Entry 3J97 (electron microscopy, 7.80 A resolution (low resolution: residue-level contacts below are approximate; hydrogen-bond / salt-bridge calls are withheld)); this record covers chains B and C of the 13 polymer chains in the assembly.

[Chain B (and C)]
Protein: Vesicle-fusing ATPase
Organism: Cricetulus griseus
Notes: EC 3.6.4.6; chain C of this document is another copy of the same molecule, construct and numbering; everything in this record applies to it too
UniProtKB: P18708 (NSF_CRIGR); numbering as in UniProt (aligned over 1-744)
Sequence (747 residues; numbered -2 to 744; the number before each row is that of its first residue; numbers below 1 keep their minus sign (Gly-2 is residue -2)):
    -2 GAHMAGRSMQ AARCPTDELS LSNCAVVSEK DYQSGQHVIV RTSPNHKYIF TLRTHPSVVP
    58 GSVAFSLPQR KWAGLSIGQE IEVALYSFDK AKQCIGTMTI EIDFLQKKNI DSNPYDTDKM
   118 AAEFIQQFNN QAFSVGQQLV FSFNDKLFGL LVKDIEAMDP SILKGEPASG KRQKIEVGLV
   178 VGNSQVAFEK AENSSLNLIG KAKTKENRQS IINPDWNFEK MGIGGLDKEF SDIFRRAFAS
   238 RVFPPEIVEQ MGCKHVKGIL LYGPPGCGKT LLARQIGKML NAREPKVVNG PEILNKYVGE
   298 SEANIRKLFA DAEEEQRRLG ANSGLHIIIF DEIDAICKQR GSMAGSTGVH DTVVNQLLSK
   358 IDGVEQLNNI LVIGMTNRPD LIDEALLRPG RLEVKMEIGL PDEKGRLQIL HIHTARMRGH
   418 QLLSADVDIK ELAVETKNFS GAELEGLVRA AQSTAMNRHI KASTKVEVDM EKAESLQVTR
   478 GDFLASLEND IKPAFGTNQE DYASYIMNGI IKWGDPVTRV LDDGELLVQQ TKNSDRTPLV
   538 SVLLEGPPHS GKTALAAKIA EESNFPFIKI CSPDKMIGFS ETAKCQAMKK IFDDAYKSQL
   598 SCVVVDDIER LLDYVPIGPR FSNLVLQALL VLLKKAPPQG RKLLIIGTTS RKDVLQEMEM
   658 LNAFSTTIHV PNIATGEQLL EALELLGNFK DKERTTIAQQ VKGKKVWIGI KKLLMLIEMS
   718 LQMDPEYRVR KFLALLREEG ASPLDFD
Disordered / not traced: -2 to 0, 156-168, 202-216, 331-346, 458-478, 738-744 (chain C: -2 to 0, 156-168, 202-216, 335-346, 458-478, 738-744)
Construct notes: expression tag (-2 to 0)
Swiss-Prot annotation at these positions:
  - binding site (ATP): Asn505 to Trp510, Pro545 to Leu552
  - binding site (Mg(2+)): Thr550
  - modified residue: Lys105 (N6-acetyllysine), Ser207 (Phosphoserine), Tyr259 (Phosphotyrosine), Ser569 (Phosphoserine)

[Interface between chain B and chain C]
Contacting residue pairs (77; chain B residue first):
  Arg233(B) with Ser450(C)
  Phe240(B) with Met453(C); His456(C); Ile457(C)
  Ile244(B) with Met453(C)
  Glu246(B) with Arg413(C); Met414(C); His417(C)
  Gln247(B) with Met414(C); His417(C); Leu419(C)
  Met248(B) with Met414(C); Gln449(C)
  Gly249(B) with Arg413(C); Met414(C)
  Cys250(B) with Glu442(C); Arg446(C); Gln449(C)
  Val295(B) with Tyr294(C)
  Gly296(B) with Lys293(C); Tyr294(C)
  Glu299(B) with Glu289(C); Asn292(C)
  Ala300(B) with Asn292(C)
  Arg303(B) with Glu289(C); Asn292(C)
  Asn352(B) with Pro288(C); Glu329(C); Ala332(C)
  Gln353(B) with Pro288(C); Glu289(C)
  Ser356(B) with Pro288(C); Asp328(C)
  Val361(B) with Arg271(C); Val285(C)
  Glu362(B) with Arg271(C)
  Gln363(B) with Arg271(C)
  Arg385(B) with Gly263(C)
  Pro386(B) with Ala491(C)
  Leu523(B) with Met720(C)
  Gln526(B) with Gln719(C)
  Gln527(B) with Met712(C); Glu715(C); Met716(C); Gln719(C)
  Asn530(B) with Gln719(C)
  Arg533(B) with Leu683(C); Asn685(C); Leu711(C); Glu715(C)
  Val537(B) with Met712(C)
  Cys582(B) with Ile574(C); Gly575(C)
  Pro616(B) with Arg617(C)
  Phe618(B) with Ile614(C); Arg617(C)
  Asn620(B) with Asp610(C); Val612(C)
  Leu621(B) with Gly575(C)
  Leu623(B) with Val612(C)
  Gln624(B) with Arg607(C); Asp610(C); Tyr611(C)
  Ala625(B) with Ile574(C)
  Leu627(B) with Arg607(C)
  Val628(B) with Asp571(C); Ile574(C); Arg607(C)
  Leu629(B) with Ile574(C)
  Lys631(B) with Asp604(C)
  Glu654(B) with Pro613(C); Ile614(C)
  Met655(B) with Pro613(C)
  Glu656(B) with Arg648(C)
  Asn659(B) with Pro545(C); His546(C)
  Ser662(B) with Met712(C)
Other interface residues (no listed pair), chain B (53 interface residues in all): Ala236, Ser237, Glu297, Thr349, Thr534, Thr579, Lys586, Lys632, Thr663
Other interface residues (no listed pair), chain C (53 interface residues in all): Pro262, Ile326, Thr451, Lys489, Asn505, Pro570, Phe576, Lys708

[Overview]
The chain B/chain C interface involves 53 residues from each chain. Curated annotation (UniProt) lists 14
ATP-binding residues and Mg2+-binding residue Thr550(B) on chain B.
Chain B and chain C are both Vesicle-fusing ATPase (Cricetulus griseus); the structure, Structure of 20S
supercomplex, was determined by electron microscopy (same publication as 3J94, 3J95, 3J96, 3J98 and 3J99).
